Entry 6IN9 (X-ray diffraction, 1.80 A resolution); this record covers chains A and D.

Chain A:
Name: Sigma factor AlgU regulatory protein MucB
Source organism: Pseudomonas aeruginosa (strain ATCC 15692 / DSM 22644 / CIP 104116 / JCM 14847 / LMG 12228 / 1C / PRS 101 / PAO1)
Reference sequence: P38108 (MUCB_PSEAE); numbering as in UniProt (aligned over 22-316)
Sequence (295 residues; row label = number of the first residue in the row):
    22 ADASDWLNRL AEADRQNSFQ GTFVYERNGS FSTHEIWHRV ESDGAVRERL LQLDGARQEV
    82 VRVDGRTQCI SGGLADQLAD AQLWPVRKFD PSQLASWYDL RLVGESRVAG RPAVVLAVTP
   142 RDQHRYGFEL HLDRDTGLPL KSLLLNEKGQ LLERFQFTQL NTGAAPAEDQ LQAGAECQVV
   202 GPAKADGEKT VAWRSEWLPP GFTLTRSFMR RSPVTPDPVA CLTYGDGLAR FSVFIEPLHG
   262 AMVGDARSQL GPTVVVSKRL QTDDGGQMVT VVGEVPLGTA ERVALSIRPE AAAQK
Disordered / not traced: 22, 101-110, 202-210, 314-316
Cystine bridges: Cys90-Cys198

Chain D:
Name: Sigma factor AlgU negative regulatory protein
Source organism: Pseudomonas aeruginosa (strain ATCC 15692 / DSM 22644 / CIP 104116 / JCM 14847 / LMG 12228 / 1C / PRS 101 / PAO1)
Reference sequence: P38107 (MUCA_PSEAE); residue numbers follow UniProt; this construct covers 106-194
Sequence (89 residues; each row starts with the number of its first residue):
   106 YNQNDALPQM AQQGTTPQIA LPQVKGPAVL AGYSEEQGAP QVITNSSSSD TRWHEQRLPI
   166 YLRQHVQQSA VSGTESALPY ARAASLENR
Disordered / not traced: 106-145, 178-180, 193-194

Chain A / chain D interface:
Contacting residue pairs (82; chain A residue first):
  Phe44(A) - Ala186(D)  hydrophobic
  Tyr46(A) - Leu183(D)  hydrophobic
  Tyr46(A) - Ala186(D)  hydrophobic
  Tyr46(A) - Arg187(D)
  Tyr46(A) - Ser190(D)
  Arg48(A) - Ser190(D)  hydrogen bond (side chain-backbone)
  Ser51(A) - Ser190(D)
  His55(A) - Tyr185(D)  hydrogen bond
  His55(A) - Ala189(D)
  Leu71(A) - Tyr185(D)  hydrophobic
  Leu72(A) - Tyr185(D)
  Gln73(A) - Tyr185(D)  hydrogen bond (backbone-side chain)
  Gln73(A) - Ala189(D)
  Gln79(A) - Tyr185(D)
  Gln79(A) - Ala189(D)  hydrogen bond (side chain-backbone)
  Val81(A) - Tyr185(D)  hydrophobic
  Arg83(A) - Ser181(D)  hydrogen bond (side chain-backbone)
  Gly94(A) - Arg168(D)  hydrogen bond (backbone-side chain)
  Gly94(A) - Gln172(D)
  Leu95(A) - Gln172(D)
  Leu95(A) - Tyr185(D)  hydrophobic
  Leu95(A) - Ala188(D)
  Leu95(A) - Ala189(D)  hydrophobic
  Ala96(A) - Gln172(D)
  Asp97(A) - Arg168(D)  salt bridge
  Asp97(A) - Gln172(D)  hydrogen bond
  Gln98(A) - Ile165(D)
  Gln98(A) - Gln169(D)
  Gln98(A) - Gln172(D)  hydrogen bond (backbone-side chain)
  Leu99(A) - Gln172(D)
  Leu99(A) - Gln173(D)
  Leu99(A) - Val176(D)  hydrophobic
  Ala100(A) - Gln173(D)
  Glu174(A) - Leu183(D)
  Glu174(A) - Arg187(D)  salt bridge
  Phe176(A) - Ala182(D)
  Phe176(A) - Leu183(D)
  Phe229(A) - Gln169(D)
  Phe229(A) - Gln173(D)
  Arg231(A) - Ile165(D)
  Arg231(A) - Gln169(D)  hydrogen bond
  Pro234(A) - Gln161(D)
  Pro234(A) - Ile165(D)  hydrophobic
  Pro234(A) - Tyr166(D)
  Val235(A) - Gln161(D)
  Val235(A) - Arg162(D)
  Thr236(A) - Arg162(D)
  Val240(A) - Tyr166(D)
  Cys242(A) - Gln169(D)  hydrogen bond
  Arg251(A) - His170(D)
  Phe252(A) - His170(D)
  Ser253(A) - His170(D)  hydrogen bond
  Phe255(A) - Tyr166(D)
  Phe255(A) - Gln169(D)
  Glu257(A) - Arg162(D)  salt bridge
  Glu257(A) - Tyr166(D)  hydrogen bond
  Leu259(A) - Trp158(D)  hydrophobic
  Met263(A) - Asp155(D)
  Val264(A) - Asp155(D)
  Val264(A) - Trp158(D)  hydrophobic
  Val264(A) - His159(D)
  Gly265(A) - Asp155(D)  hydrogen bond (backbone-side chain)
  Gly265(A) - His159(D)  hydrogen bond (backbone-side chain)
  Ala267(A) - Ile148(D)
  Ala267(A) - His159(D)
  Ala267(A) - Leu163(D)  hydrophobic
  Arg268(A) - Val147(D)
  Arg268(A) - Ile148(D)  hydrogen bond (backbone-backbone)
  Ser269(A) - Gln146(D)  hydrogen bond (side chain-backbone)
  Leu271(A) - Leu167(D)  hydrophobic
  Leu271(A) - Leu191(D)  hydrophobic
  Thr274(A) - Leu167(D)
  Val276(A) - Leu163(D)  hydrophobic
  Ser278(A) - His159(D)
  Ser278(A) - Leu163(D)
  Met289(A) - Trp158(D)  hydrophobic
  Met289(A) - His159(D)
  Thr291(A) - Leu163(D)
  Val293(A) - Leu167(D)  hydrophobic
  Val293(A) - His170(D)
  Gly294(A) - His170(D)
  Glu295(A) - His170(D)  salt bridge
Also at the interface, not in a pair above, chain A (57 interface residues in all): Asp35, Ile57, Gly86, Thr88, Ile91, Ser163, Leu165, Ser233, Asp266
Also at the interface, not in a pair above, chain D (33 interface residues in all): Asn150, Val171, Ser174, Ala175, Ser177

Summary:
Chain A and chain D form an interface of 57 and 33 residues respectively, with 16 hydrogen bonds and 4 salt
bridges. Polar contacts include Asp97(A)-Arg168(D), Glu174(A)-Arg187(D) and Glu257(A)-Arg162(D).
Chain A is Sigma factor AlgU regulatory protein MucB and chain D is Sigma factor AlgU negative regulatory
protein, both from Pseudomonas aeruginosa (strain ATCC 15692 / DSM 22644 / CIP 104116 / JCM 14847 / LMG 12228
/ 1C / PRS 101 / PAO1); the structure, Crystal structure of MucB in complex with MucA(peri), was determined by
X-ray diffraction, deposited together with 6IN8.
